8E2Z - chains A and C of the 3 polymer chains in the assembly; structure by X-ray diffraction, 1.13 A resolution.

# Chain A
Molecule: MHC class I protein (Fragment)
Organism: Homo sapiens
Notes: engineered mutation(s): E76C
UniProtKB: A0A3G6II09 (A0A3G6II09_HUMAN); residues 1-276 here correspond to UniProt positions 25-300 (UniProt number = residue number + 24)
Amino-acid sequence (276 residues; row label = number of the first residue in the row):
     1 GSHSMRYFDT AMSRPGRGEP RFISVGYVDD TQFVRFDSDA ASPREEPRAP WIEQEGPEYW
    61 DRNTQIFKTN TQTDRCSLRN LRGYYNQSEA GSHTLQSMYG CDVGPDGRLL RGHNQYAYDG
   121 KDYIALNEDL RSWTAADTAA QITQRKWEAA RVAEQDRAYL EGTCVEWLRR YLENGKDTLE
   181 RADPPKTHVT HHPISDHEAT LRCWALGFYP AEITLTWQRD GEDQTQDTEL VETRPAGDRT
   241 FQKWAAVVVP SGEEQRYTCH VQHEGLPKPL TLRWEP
Disordered / not traced: 54-59, 276
Sequence notes: conflict Cys76 (Glu100 in A0A3G6II09)
Disulfide bonds: Cys101-Cys164, Cys203-Cys259
What the authors report for this chain:
  - conformationally variable residues (order/disorder transition, side-chain flip): Gln54 to Tyr59, Arg62, Asn63

# Chain C
Molecule: Ala-phe-ala-lys-lys-lys-tyr-cys-leu
Amino-acid sequence (20 residues; row label = number of the first residue in the row; numbers below 1 keep their minus sign (Arg-10 is residue -10)):
   -10 RARARARARA RAFAKKKYCL
Disordered / not traced: -10 to 0

# Interface between chain A and chain C
Contacting residue pairs - 46 pairs, chain A then chain C:
  Tyr7(A) - Phe2(C)
  Tyr7(A) - Ala3(C)  hydrogen bond (side chain-backbone)
  Asp9(A) - Lys6(C)  salt bridge
  Phe33(A) - Phe2(C)  hydrophobic
  Val34(A) - Phe2(C)  hydrophobic
  Arg48(A) - Phe2(C)
  Ile52(A) - Phe2(C)  hydrophobic
  Asn63(A) - Ala1(C)
  Asn63(A) - Phe2(C)  hydrogen bond (side chain-backbone)
  Ile66(A) - Ala1(C)  hydrophobic
  Ile66(A) - Phe2(C)
  Ile66(A) - Lys4(C)
  Phe67(A) - Phe2(C)  hydrophobic
  Phe67(A) - Ala3(C)  hydrophobic
  Asn70(A) - Lys4(C)  hydrogen bond (side chain-backbone)
  Asn70(A) - Lys5(C)
  Asn70(A) - Lys6(C)  hydrogen bond (side chain-backbone)
  Thr73(A) - Lys6(C)
  Thr73(A) - Tyr7(C)
  Thr73(A) - Cys8(C)
  Asp74(A) - Lys6(C)  salt bridge
  Cys76(A) - Cys8(C)  disulfide
  Ser77(A) - Cys8(C)
  Ser77(A) - Leu9(C)  hydrogen bond (side chain-backbone)
  Asn80(A) - Cys8(C)  hydrogen bond
  Asn80(A) - Leu9(C)  hydrogen bond (side chain-backbone)
  Tyr84(A) - Leu9(C)  hydrogen bond (side chain-backbone)
  Leu95(A) - Leu9(C)  hydrophobic
  Ser97(A) - Lys6(C)  hydrogen bond
  Tyr99(A) - Ala3(C)
  Tyr99(A) - Lys4(C)  hydrogen bond (side chain-backbone)
  Asn114(A) - Lys4(C)
  Tyr123(A) - Leu9(C)  hydrophobic
  Thr143(A) - Leu9(C)  hydrogen bond (side chain-backbone)
  Lys146(A) - Cys8(C)
  Lys146(A) - Leu9(C)  hydrogen bond (side chain-backbone)
  Trp147(A) - Tyr7(C)
  Trp147(A) - Cys8(C)  hydrogen bond (side chain-backbone)
  Trp147(A) - Leu9(C)  hydrophobic
  Val152(A) - Tyr7(C)  hydrophobic
  Gln155(A) - Tyr7(C)
  Asp156(A) - Lys4(C)  salt bridge
  Tyr159(A) - Ala3(C)
  Tyr159(A) - Lys4(C)
  Trp167(A) - Ala1(C)  hydrogen bond (side chain-backbone)
  Tyr171(A) - Phe2(C)
Interface residues without a listed pair, chain A (36 interface residues in all): Phe22, Trp60, Arg62, Leu81, Tyr116, Thr163
Inter-chain disulfides: Cys76(A)-Cys8(C)
The authors on this interface:
  - interface residues, chain A: Ile52(A), Asn63(A), Cys76(A), Trp167(A)

# In short
36 residues of chain A and 9 residues of chain C are in contact, with 1 disulfide bond, 14 hydrogen bonds and
3 salt bridges. Among the polar pairs are Asp9(A)-Lys6(C), Asp74(A)-Lys6(C) and Asp156(A)-Lys4(C). The paper
reports interface residues Ile52(A), Asn63(A) and Cys76(A) among others; conformational variability at
Gln54(A), Arg62(A) and Asn63(A).
Here chain A is MHC class I protein (Fragment) (Homo sapiens) and chain C is
Ala-phe-ala-lys-lys-lys-tyr-cys-leu. Entry 8E2Z (Structures of HLA-B8E76C loaded with long peptides reveal
novel features at the N-terminus of the groove) was determined by X-ray diffraction, deposited together with
8E13, 8E8I and 8EC5.
